3DNL - chains A and B of the 9 polymer chains in the assembly; structure by electron microscopy, 20.00 A resolution (very low resolution: no residue pairs are listed; an interface is given only as per-side residue counts).

[Chain A]
Molecule: HIV-1 envelope glycoprotein gp120
Source organism: HIV-1 M:B_HXB2R
Notes: fragment: Core: Residues 90-124
UniProtKB: P04578 (ENV_HV1H2); numbering as in UniProt (aligned over 90-124)
Chain sequence (35 residues; numbered 90 to 124; the number before each row is that of its first residue):
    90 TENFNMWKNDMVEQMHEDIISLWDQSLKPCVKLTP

[Chain B]
Molecule: HIV-1 envelope glycoprotein gp120
Source organism: HIV-1 M:B_HXB2R
Notes: fragment: Core: Residues 198-396
UniProtKB: P04578 (ENV_HV1H2); residue numbers follow UniProt; this construct covers 198-297, 330-396
Chain sequence (170 residues; numbered 198 to 396; 29 numbers in that range are skipped by the numbering (no residue carries them; nothing is unmodelled there); the number before each row is that of its first residue):
   198 TSVITQACPKVSFEPIPIHYCAPAGFAILKCNNKTFNGTGPCTNVSTVQC
   248 THGIRPVVSTQLLLNGSLAEEEVVIRSVNFTDNAKTIIVQLNTSVEINCT
   298 GA
   329 GHCNISRAKWNNTLKQIASKLREQFGNNKTIIFKQSSGGDPEIVTHSFNC
   379 GGEFFYCNSTQLFNSTWF
Disulfide bonds: Cys-218/Cys-247, Cys-228/Cys-239
Sequence notes: linker (298-299, 329)
Swiss-Prot annotation at these positions:
  - region: Cys-296, Thr-297 (V3), Ser-364 to His-374 (CD4-binding loop), Cys-385 to Phe-396 (V4)
  - glycosylation (N-linked (GlcNAc...) asparagine): Asn-230, Asn-234, Asn-241, Asn-262, Asn-276, Asn-289, Asn-295, Asn-332, Asn-339, Asn-356, Asn-386, Asn-392

[Chain A / chain B interface]
Cross-chain cystine bridges: Cys-119(A)/Cys-205(B)
At this resolution (20 A) residue pairs are not listed: 25 residues of chain A and 33 of chain B lie at the interface.

[Overview]
The interface between chain A and chain B involves 25 residues on one side and 33 on the other.
Chain A is HIV-1 envelope glycoprotein gp120 and chain B is HIV-1 envelope glycoprotein gp120, both from HIV-1
M:B_HXB2R; the structure, Molecular structure for the HIV-1 gp120 trimer in the b12-bound state, was
determined by electron microscopy together with 3DNN and 3DNO from the same study.
